Entry 6N9A (X-ray diffraction, 2.50 A resolution); this record covers chains B and E of the 3 polymer chains in the assembly.

# Chain B
Molecule: tRNA threonylcarbamoyladenosine biosynthesis protein TsaB
From: Thermotoga maritima
UniProtKB: Q9WZX7 (TSAB_THEMA); residue numbers follow UniProt; this construct covers 2-206
Sequence (211 residues; numbered -4 to 206; the number before each row is that of its first residue; numbers below 1 keep their minus sign (Gly-4 is residue -4)):
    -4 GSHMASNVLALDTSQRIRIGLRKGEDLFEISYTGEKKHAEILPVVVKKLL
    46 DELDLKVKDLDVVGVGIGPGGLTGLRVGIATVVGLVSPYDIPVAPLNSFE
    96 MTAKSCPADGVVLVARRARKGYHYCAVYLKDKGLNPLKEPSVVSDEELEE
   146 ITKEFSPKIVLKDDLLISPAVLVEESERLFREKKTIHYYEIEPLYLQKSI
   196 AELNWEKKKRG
Sequence notes: expression tag (-4 to 1)
Ligand contacts: 2-(2-ethoxyethoxy)ethanol (AE3): Asp21, Phe23, Ile25, Lys31, Ile36, Val39, Val40, Lys43, Glu47, Leu48

# Chain E
Molecule: tRNA threonylcarbamoyladenosine biosynthesis protein TsaE
From: Thermotoga maritima
UniProtKB: Q9X1W7 (Q9X1W7_THEMA); residues 2-161 here = UniProt positions 2-161
Sequence (162 residues; row label = number of the first residue in the row; numbering starts at 0):
     0 ASRHLRFENLTEEQLKRLAKILTENLKGGEVVILSGNLGAGKTTFVKGMI
    50 RAIGLDEKMVKSPTFTLMNVYPGLKTIYHLDLYRLQDTDFLSLDVEDILE
   100 DEDGIMVVEWGDLFDGFWPEDSIKVKIEIADESHRNVEILIPEEVNFLVE
   150 KIERYRKELQNT
Not modelled in the structure: 161
Sequence notes: expression tag (0-1)
Metal / ion sites: Mg2+: Thr42, Glu108 (together with ATP)
Ligand contacts: ATP (adenosine-5'-triphosphate): Leu9, Thr10, Glu11, Leu14, Asn36, Leu37, Gly38, Ala39, Gly40, Lys41, Thr42, Thr43, Asp80, Glu108, Trp109, Glu131, Ser132, His133, Arg134
Reported in the primary citation:
  - Mg2+ coordination: Thr42, Glu108
  - Mg2+ coordination through a water molecule: Ser61, Asp80
  - mutagenesis - S61A, D80A: decreased catalytic activity on t6A
  - binding site for ATP: Glu11, Thr43, Trp109, Arg134
  - mutagenesis - E11A, F64A, R83A, R134A: unchanged catalytic activity on ATP
  - mutagenesis - F64A, R83A, R134A: decreased catalytic activity on t6A synthesis
  - mutagenesis - E11A: unchanged catalytic activity on t6A synthesis
  - mutagenesis - T63A, Y82A, W109A: abolished catalytic activity on ATP
  - mutagenesis - W109A: abolished catalytic activity (multi-turnover t6A synthesis activity)
  - mutagenesis - F64A, R83A: unchanged binding to TC-transfer complex
  - mutagenesis - T63A, Y82A, W109A: abolished catalytic activity on t6A synthesis
  - mutagenesis - F64A, R83A: unchanged binding to tRNA N6-adenosine threonylcarbamoyltransferase

# Interface between chain B and chain E
Residue-residue contacts (26):
  Leu67(B) with Leu92(E); Asp93(E); Asp96(E)
  Thr68(B) with Asp96(E), hydrogen bond
  Arg71(B) with Asp93(E), salt bridge
  Arg111(B) with Glu99(E), salt bridge
  Arg112(B) with Glu101(E), salt bridge
  Ala113(B) with Glu99(E)
  Arg114(B) with Glu95(E), salt bridge; Leu98(E); Glu99(E); Phe116(E), hydrogen bond (side chain-backbone); Pro118(E)
  Lys115(B) with Gly28(E); Glu101(E)
  Tyr119(B) with Glu99(E), hydrogen bond
  Tyr190(B) with Leu92(E), hydrophobic
  Gln192(B) with Ser91(E)
  Lys193(B) with Asp88(E), salt bridge; Ser91(E); Leu92(E)
  Ile195(B) with Glu95(E)
  Asn199(B) with Gly115(E); Phe116(E); Trp117(E)
  Lys202(B) with Glu119(E)
Other interface residues (no listed pair), chain B (17 interface residues in all): Ala196, Trp200
Other interface residues (no listed pair), chain E (16 interface residues in all): Asp120

# Summary
17 residues of chain B face 16 of chain E across their interface, with 3 hydrogen bonds and 5 salt bridges.
Polar pairs include Arg71(B)-Asp93(E), Arg111(B)-Glu99(E) and Arg112(B)-Glu101(E). The paper reports a binding
site for ATP at Glu11(E), Thr43(E) and Trp109(E) among others; F64A, R83A and R134A of chain E reduce
catalytic activity on t6A synthesis; 9 substitutions were tested in all.
Chain B is tRNA threonylcarbamoyladenosine biosynthesis protein TsaB and chain E is tRNA
threonylcarbamoyladenosine biosynthesis protein TsaE, both from Thermotoga maritima; the structure, Crystal
Structure of Thermotoga maritima threonylcarbamoyladenosine biosynthesis complex TsaB2D2E2 bound to ATP and
carboxy-AMP, was determined by X-ray diffraction.
